PDB entry 4NII | X-ray diffraction, 1.62 A resolution | chains A and C of the 3 polymer chains in the assembly

# Chain A
Molecule: Alpha-ketoglutarate-dependent dioxygenase AlkB
Organism: Escherichia coli
Notes: EC 1.14.11.33
UniProt: P05050 (ALKB_ECOLI); residues 12-216 here = UniProt positions 12-216
Amino-acid sequence (205 residues; row label = number of the first residue in the row):
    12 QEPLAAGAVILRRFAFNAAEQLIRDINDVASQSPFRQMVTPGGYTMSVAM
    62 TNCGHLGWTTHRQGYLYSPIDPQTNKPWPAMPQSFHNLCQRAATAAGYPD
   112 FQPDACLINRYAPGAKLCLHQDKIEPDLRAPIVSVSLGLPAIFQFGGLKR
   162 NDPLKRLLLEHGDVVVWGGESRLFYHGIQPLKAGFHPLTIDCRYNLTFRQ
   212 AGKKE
Not modelled in the structure: 136-138, 215-216
Differences from the reference sequence: engineered mutation Cys129 (Ser in P05050), Ile135 (Asp in P05050)
Ion coordination: Mn2+: His131, Asp133, His187 (together with 2-oxoglutaric acid)
Ligand contacts: 2-oxoglutaric acid (AKG): Leu118, Asn120, Tyr122, Leu128, His131, Asp133, Ser145, Phe154, Leu170, His187, Ile189, Arg204, Asn206, Thr208
UniProt features mapped onto this chain:
  - binding site (substrate): Trp69, Tyr76 to Tyr78, Arg161
  - binding site (2-oxoglutarate): Asn120 to Tyr122, Arg204 to Arg210
  - binding site (Fe cation): His131, Asp133, His187
  - mutagenesis: Thr51 (T51A: Slightly reduced activity towards single-stranded DNA containing 1-methyladenine. Reduces affinity for undamaged DNA), Trp69 (W69A: Abolishes activity towards single-stranded DNA containing 1-methyladenine), Tyr76 (Y76A: Reduces affinity for damaged DNA and activity towards single-stranded DNA containing 1-methyladenine), Arg161 (R161A: No effect on enzyme activity. Decreases affinity for damaged DNA)

# Chain C
Molecule: 13-nt DNA strand
Sequence (13 nucleotides; row label = number of the first residue in the row):
     1 AACGGTATTACCT

# Interface between chain A and chain C
Contacting residue pairs (7):
  Arg161(A) - DG4(C)  hydrogen bond to the base
  Arg161(A) - DG5(C)  hydrogen bond to the base
  Arg161(A) - DT6(C)  hydrogen bond to the base
  Asn162(A) - DG4(C)  sugar contact
  Asn162(A) - DG5(C)  hydrogen bond to the phosphate
  Arg167(A) - DA2(C)  sugar contact
  Arg167(A) - DC3(C)  salt bridge to the phosphate
Interface residues without a listed pair, chain A (4 interface residues in all): Gln190

# Overview
The interface between chain A and chain C involves 4 residues on one side and 5 on the other, with 4 hydrogen
bonds and 1 salt bridge. Among the polar pairs are Arg161(A)-DG4(C), Arg161(A)-DG5(C) and Arg161(A)-DT6(C).
Ligands of chain A: 2-oxoglutaric acid.
Chain A is Alpha-ketoglutarate-dependent dioxygenase AlkB (Escherichia coli) and chain C is a 13-nt DNA
strand; the structure, Crystal structure of AlkB D135I mutant protein with cofactors bound to dsDNA containing
m6A/A, was determined by X-ray diffraction (same publication as 4NID, 4NIG and 4NIH).
